7QOI - chains GH and GI of the 140 polymer chains in the assembly; structure by electron microscopy, 3.62 A resolution.

== Chain GH (and GI) ==
Molecule: Ring protein 2 gp40
Source organism: Bacteroides phage crAss001
Notes: chain GI of this document is another copy of the same molecule, construct and numbering; everything in this record applies to it too
UniProt: A0A385DT87 (A0A385DT87_9CAUD); residue numbers follow UniProt; this construct covers 1-225
Sequence (225 residues; row label = number of the first residue in the row):
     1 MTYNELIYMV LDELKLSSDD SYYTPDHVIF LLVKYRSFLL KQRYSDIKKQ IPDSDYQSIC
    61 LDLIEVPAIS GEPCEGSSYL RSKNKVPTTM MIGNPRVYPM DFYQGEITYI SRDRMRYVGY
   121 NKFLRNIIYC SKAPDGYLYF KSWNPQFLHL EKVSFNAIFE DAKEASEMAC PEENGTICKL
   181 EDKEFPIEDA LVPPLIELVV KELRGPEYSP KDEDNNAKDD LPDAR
Cystine bridges: C60-C170

== Interface between chain GH and chain GI ==
Residue-residue contacts (83):
  M1(GH) with F30(GI), hydrophobic; D161(GI)
  E5(GH) with F30(GI)
  M9(GH) with H27(GI); F30(GI), hydrophobic; L31(GI), hydrophobic
  D12(GH) with Y22(GI), hydrogen bond; Y23(GI), hydrogen bond (backbone-side chain); H27(GI), salt bridge
  E13(GH) with Y23(GI); E202(GI); P206(GI)
  K15(GH) with Y22(GI); Y23(GI); P206(GI); E207(GI); S209(GI), hydrogen bond (side chain-backbone); P210(GI)
  L16(GH) with L221(GI), hydrophobic
  S17(GH) with Y22(GI); K211(GI)
  S18(GH) with D212(GI), hydrogen bond
  D20(GH) with A217(GI); K218(GI); D219(GI), hydrogen bond (backbone-backbone)
  S21(GH) with D219(GI)
  Y22(GH) with D219(GI)
  Y44(GH) with K41(GI)
  Q50(GH) with M91(GI), hydrogen bond
  I51(GH) with M91(GI)
  P52(GH) with M91(GI); E160(GI)
  D53(GH) with T88(GI); R112(GI), salt bridge
  S54(GH) with T88(GI); E160(GI), hydrogen bond
  S58(GH) with P134(GI)
  N94(GH) with D113(GI), hydrogen bond
  R96(GH) with R116(GI)
  Y98(GH) with P134(GI)
  P99(GH) with I69(GI)
  D101(GH) with A68(GI); I69(GI); Y79(GI), hydrogen bond
  F102(GH) with R112(GI); P134(GI), hydrophobic
  Y103(GH) with Y79(GI); R112(GI); M115(GI), hydrophobic; R116(GI); S131(GI), hydrogen bond; K132(GI); A133(GI), hydrogen bond (side chain-backbone); Y139(GI), hydrophobic
  Q104(GH) with A68(GI); E75(GI), hydrogen bond (side chain-backbone); G76(GI)
  N156(GH) with R112(GI); P134(GI)
  E172(GH) with K85(GI), salt bridge
  E173(GH) with Y137(GI), hydrogen bond
  E188(GH) with K41(GI), salt bridge; E160(GI)
  D189(GH) with K34(GI); S37(GI), hydrogen bond (backbone-side chain); E160(GI); D161(GI)
  A190(GH) with S37(GI); F38(GI); K41(GI)
  P193(GH) with K34(GI); Y35(GI); F38(GI), hydrophobic
  P194(GH) with F38(GI)
  R204(GH) with P206(GI); S209(GI), hydrogen bond
  E207(GH) with L221(GI); P222(GI)
  Y208(GH) with S209(GI), hydrogen bond; P210(GI); L221(GI); P222(GI)
  S209(GH) with P222(GI)
Other interface residues (no listed pair), chain GH (45 interface residues in all): L11, Y56, M100, I196, P210, E213
Other interface residues (no listed pair), chain GI (46 interface residues in all): R81, Y109, K141, E164

== Summary ==
45 residues of chain GH face 46 of chain GI across their interface, with 16 hydrogen bonds and 4 salt bridges.
Polar pairs include D12(GH)-H27(GI), D53(GH)-R112(GI) and E172(GH)-K85(GI).
Chain GH and chain GI are both Ring protein 2 gp40 (Bacteroides phage crAss001); the structure, Unique vertex
of the phicrAss001 virion, was determined by electron microscopy together with 7QOG, 7QOH, 7QOJ, 7QOK and 7QOL
from the same study.
